PDB entry 7UUX | X-ray diffraction, 2.26 A resolution | chains C and J of the 6 polymer chains in the assembly

Chain C:
Protein: Cyclic GMP-AMP synthase
From: Mus musculus
Notes: EC 2.7.7.86; engineered mutation(s): E211Q, D213N
UniProt: Q8C6L5 (CGAS_MOUSE); residue numbers follow UniProt; this construct covers 147-507
Amino-acid sequence (364 residues; each row starts with the number of its first residue):
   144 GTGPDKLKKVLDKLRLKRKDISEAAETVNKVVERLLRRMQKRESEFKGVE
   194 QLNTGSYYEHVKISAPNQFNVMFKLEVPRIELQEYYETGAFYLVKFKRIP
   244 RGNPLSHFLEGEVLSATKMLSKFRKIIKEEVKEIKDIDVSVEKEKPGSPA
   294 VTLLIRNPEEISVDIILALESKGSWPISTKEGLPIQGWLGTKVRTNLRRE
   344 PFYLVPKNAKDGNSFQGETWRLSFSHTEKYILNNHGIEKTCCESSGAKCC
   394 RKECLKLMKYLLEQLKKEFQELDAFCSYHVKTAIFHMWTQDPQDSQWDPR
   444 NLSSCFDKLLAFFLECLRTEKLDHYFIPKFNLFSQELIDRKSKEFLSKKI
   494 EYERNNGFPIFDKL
Not modelled in the structure: 144-148, 239-246, 253-255, 352-354
Sequence notes: expression tag (144-146); conflict Gln211 (Glu in Q8C6L5), Asn213 (Asp in Q8C6L5)
Metal / ion sites: Mg2+: Gln211, Asn213 (together with ATP); Zn2+: His378, Cys384, Cys385, Cys392
Residues lining bound ligands: ATP (adenosine-5'-triphosphate): Gly198, Ser199, Glu202, Lys205, Gln211, Asn213, Arg364, Ser368, Glu371, Lys402, Ser420, Tyr421, Lys424, His467
Curated features (UniProtKB/Swiss-Prot):
  - region: Lys372 to Lys395 (DNA-binding)
  - motif: Leu154 to Leu159 (Nuclear export signal), Asp281 to Ser291 (Nuclear localization signal)
  - binding site (GTP): Thr197, Asp307, Arg364 to Glu371
  - binding site (ATP): Ser199, Glu371, Lys402, Ser420 to Lys424
  - binding site (2',3'-cGAMP): Gly290, Asp307, Lys350, Arg364 to Ser366
  - binding site (Mg(2+)): Asp307
  - binding site (Zn(2+)): His378, Cys384, Cys385, Cys392
  - site: Arg241 (Arginine-anchor), Asp307, Ile308 (Cleavage)
  - modified residue: Lys156 (N6-lactoyllysine), Glu176 (PolyADP-ribosyl glutamic acid), Ser199 (Phosphoserine), Tyr201 (Phosphotyrosine), Glu272 (5-glutamyl polyglutamate), Ser291 (Phosphoserine), Glu302 (5-glutamyl glutamate), Lys372 (N6-acetyllysine), Lys382 (N6-acetyllysine), Lys402 (N6-acetyllysine), Ser420 (Phosphoserine), Lys491 (N6-methyllysine)
  - lipidation (S-palmitoyl cysteine): Cys392, Cys393, Cys459
  - cross-link (Glycyl lysine isopeptide (Lys-Gly)): Lys217 (interchain with G-Cter in SUMO), Lys271 (interchain with G-Cter in ubiquitin), Lys335 (interchain with G-Cter in SUMO), Lys372 (interchain with G-Cter in SUMO), Lys382 (interchain with G-Cter in SUMO), Lys399 (interchain with G-Cter in ubiquitin), Lys402 (interchain with G-Cter in ubiquitin), Lys409 (interchain with G-Cter in ubiquitin), Lys410 (interchain with G-Cter in ubiquitin), Lys464 (interchain with G-Cter in SUMO)
Reported in the primary citation:
  - specificity-determining residues: His467 (proposed by the authors, not directly observed)
  - mutagenesis - R364A (33-fold), H467A: decreased catalytic activity on ATP/GTP
  - mutagenesis - H467A (2-fold): increased catalytic activity on GTP/GTP
  - specificity-determining residues: Ile309, Arg364
  - mutagenesis - R364A (10-fold): decreased catalytic activity on GTP/GTP
  - mutagenesis - R364A (4-fold): increased catalytic activity on ATP/ATP

Chain J:
Molecule: Palindromic DNA18
From: DNA molecule
Sequence (18 nucleotides; numbered 1 to 18; the number before each row is that of its first residue):
     1 ATCTGTACATGTACAGAT

Chain C / chain J interface:
Pairs across the interface (16; chain C residue first):
  Lys151(C) - DT2(J)  salt bridge to the phosphate
  Arg161(C) - DA7(J)  base contact
  Arg161(C) - DC8(J)  hydrogen bond to the base
  Arg161(C) - DA9(J)  sugar contact
  Ile164(C) - DT10(J)  sugar contact
  Ser165(C) - DA9(J)  hydrogen bond to the phosphate
  Ser165(C) - DT10(J)  hydrogen bond to the phosphate
  Ala168(C) - DT10(J)  phosphate contact
  Ala168(C) - DG11(J)  phosphate contact
  Asn172(C) - DG11(J)  hydrogen bond to the phosphate
  Asn196(C) - DT12(J)  hydrogen bond to the phosphate
  Tyr200(C) - DT10(J)  hydrogen bond to the phosphate
  Tyr200(C) - DG11(J)  hydrogen bond to the phosphate
  Tyr201(C) - DG11(J)  phosphate contact
  Tyr201(C) - DT12(J)  phosphate contact
  Lys372(C) - DT12(J)  salt bridge to the phosphate

Overview:
Chain C and chain J form an interface of 10 and 7 residues respectively, with 7 hydrogen bonds and 2 salt
bridges. Among the polar pairs are Arg161(C)-DC8(J), Ser165(C)-DA9(J) and Ser165(C)-DT10(J). Chain C binds
ATP. The paper reports that R364A and H467A of chain C reduce catalytic activity on ATP/GTP; specificity
determinants His467(C), Ile309(C) and Arg364(C).
Here chain C is Cyclic GMP-AMP synthase (Mus musculus) and chain J is Palindromic DNA18 (DNA molecule). Entry
7UUX (ATP binds to Cyclic GMP AMP synthase (cGAS) through Mg coordination) was determined by X-ray diffraction
together with 7UXW, 7UYQ, 7UYZ, 7UZR, 7V0W, 8EAE and 14 further entries from the same study.
